5NFP - chains A and B; structure by X-ray diffraction, 2.10 A resolution.

# Chain A
Name: Glucocorticoid receptor
Organism: Homo sapiens
UniProt: P04150 (GCR_HUMAN); numbering as in UniProt (aligned over 500-777)
Chain sequence (280 residues; row label = number of the first residue in the row):
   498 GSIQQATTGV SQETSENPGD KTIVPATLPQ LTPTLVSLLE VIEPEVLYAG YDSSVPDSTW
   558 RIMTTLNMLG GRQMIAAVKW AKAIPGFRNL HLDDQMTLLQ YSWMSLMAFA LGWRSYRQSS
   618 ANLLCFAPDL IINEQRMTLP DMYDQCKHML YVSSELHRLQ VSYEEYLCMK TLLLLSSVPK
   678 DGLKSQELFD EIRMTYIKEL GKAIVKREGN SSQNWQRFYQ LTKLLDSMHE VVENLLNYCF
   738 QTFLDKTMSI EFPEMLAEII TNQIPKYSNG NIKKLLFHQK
Not modelled in the structure: 498-529, 777
Sequence notes: expression tag (498-499); engineered mutation Asp517 (Asn in P04150), Met571 (Val in P04150), Ser602 (Phe in P04150), Asp638 (Cys in P04150)
Ligand contacts:
  - budesonide (8W5; (1S,2S,4R,6R,8S,9S,11S,12S,13R)-9,13-dimethyl-11-oxidanyl-8-(2-oxidanylethanoyl)-6-propyl-5,7-dioxapentacyclo[10.8.0.02,9.04,8.013,18]icosa-14,17-dien-16-one): Ile559, Met560, Leu563, Asn564, Leu566, Gly567, Gln570, Trp600, Met601, Met604, Ala605, Leu608, Arg611, Phe623, Met639, Gln642, Cys643, Met646, Leu732, Tyr735, Cys736, Thr739, Ile747, Phe749, Leu753
  - CPS (3-[(3-cholamidopropyl)dimethylammonio]-1-propanesulfonate): Thr556, Trp557, Met560, Asp638, Asp641, Gln642, Tyr735, Gln738, Thr739, Met745, Ile747

# Chain B
Name: Nuclear receptor coactivator 2
UniProt: Q15596 (NCOA2_HUMAN); residue numbers follow UniProt; this construct covers 740-753
Chain sequence (14 residues; each row starts with the number of its first residue):
   740 KENALLRYLL DKDD
Not modelled in the structure: 740

# How chain A and chain B interact
Contacting residue pairs (29; chain A residue first):
  Ile572(A) - Leu748(B)  hydrophobic
  Val575(A) - Leu745(B)  hydrophobic
  Val575(A) - Leu748(B)  hydrophobic
  Val575(A) - Leu749(B)  hydrophobic
  Lys576(A) - Asp753(B)
  Lys579(A) - Leu748(B)  hydrogen bond (side chain-backbone)
  Lys579(A) - Leu749(B)  hydrogen bond (side chain-backbone)
  Lys579(A) - Lys751(B)  hydrogen bond (side chain-backbone)
  Lys579(A) - Asp753(B)  hydrogen bond (side chain-backbone)
  Arg585(A) - Leu749(B)  hydrogen bond (side chain-backbone)
  Leu589(A) - Arg746(B)
  Leu589(A) - Leu749(B)  hydrophobic
  Leu589(A) - Asp750(B)
  Gln592(A) - Leu749(B)
  Met593(A) - Asn742(B)
  Met593(A) - Leu745(B)
  Met593(A) - Arg746(B)
  Met593(A) - Leu749(B)  hydrophobic
  Leu596(A) - Leu749(B)  hydrophobic
  Gln597(A) - Asn742(B)  hydrogen bond
  Gln597(A) - Leu745(B)
  Glu751(A) - Leu744(B)
  Met752(A) - Leu744(B)
  Met752(A) - Leu748(B)  hydrophobic
  Glu755(A) - Asn742(B)
  Glu755(A) - Ala743(B)  hydrogen bond (side chain-backbone)
  Glu755(A) - Leu744(B)  hydrogen bond (side chain-backbone)
  Glu755(A) - Leu745(B)  hydrogen bond (side chain-backbone)
  Asn759(A) - Asn742(B)  hydrogen bond
Interface residues without a listed pair, chain A (16 interface residues in all): Phe584, Asp590
Interface residues without a listed pair, chain B (11 interface residues in all): Glu741

# In short
16 residues of chain A and 11 residues of chain B are in contact; the contacts include 10 hydrogen bonds.
Polar pairs include Lys579(A)-Leu748(B), Lys579(A)-Leu749(B) and Lys579(A)-Lys751(B). Ligands of chain A:
compound CPS and budesonide.
Chain A is Glucocorticoid receptor (Homo sapiens) and chain B is Nuclear receptor coactivator 2; the
structure, Glucocorticoid Receptor in complex with budesonide, was determined by X-ray diffraction (same
publication as 5NFT).
